7JST - chain A; structure by X-ray diffraction, 1.85 A resolution.

Chain A:
Molecule: 3C-like proteinase
From: Severe acute respiratory syndrome coronavirus 2
Notes: EC 3.4.22.69
Reference sequence: P0DTD1 (R1AB_SARS2); residues 1-306 here correspond to UniProt positions 3264-3569 (UniProt number = residue number + 3263)
Sequence (306 residues; row label = number of the first residue in the row):
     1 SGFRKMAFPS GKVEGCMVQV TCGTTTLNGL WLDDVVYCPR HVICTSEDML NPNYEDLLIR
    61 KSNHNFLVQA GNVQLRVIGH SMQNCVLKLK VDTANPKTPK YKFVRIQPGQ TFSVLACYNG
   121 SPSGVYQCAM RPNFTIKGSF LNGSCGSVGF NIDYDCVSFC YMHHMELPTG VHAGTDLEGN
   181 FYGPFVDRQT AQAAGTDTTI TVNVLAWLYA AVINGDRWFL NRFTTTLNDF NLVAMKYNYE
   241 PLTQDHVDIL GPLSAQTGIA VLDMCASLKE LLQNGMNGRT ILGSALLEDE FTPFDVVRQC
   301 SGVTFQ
Unresolved in the structure: 302-306
Curated features (UniProtKB/Swiss-Prot):
  - active site: H41 (For 3CL-PRO activity), C145 (Nucleophile)
  - site: Q306 (Cleavage)
  - cross-link (Glycyl lysine isopeptide (Lys-Gly)): K5 (interchain with G-Cter in ubiquitin), K90 (interchain with G-Cter in ubiquitin)

Summary:
From UniProt: active-site residues H41 and C145.
Chain A is 3C-like proteinase (Severe acute respiratory syndrome coronavirus 2); the structure, Crystal
structure of SARS-CoV-2 3CL in apo form, was determined by X-ray diffraction, deposited together with 7JT7,
7JSU, 7JT0 and 7JW8.
